Entry 8CS9 (electron microscopy, 2.74 A resolution); this record covers chains T and Z of the 18 polymer chains in the assembly.

== Chain T ==
Protein: Glycophorin-A
Organism: Homo sapiens
UniProt: P02724 (GLPA_HUMAN); residues 1-150 here = UniProt positions 1-150
Amino-acid sequence (150 residues; row label = number of the first residue in the row):
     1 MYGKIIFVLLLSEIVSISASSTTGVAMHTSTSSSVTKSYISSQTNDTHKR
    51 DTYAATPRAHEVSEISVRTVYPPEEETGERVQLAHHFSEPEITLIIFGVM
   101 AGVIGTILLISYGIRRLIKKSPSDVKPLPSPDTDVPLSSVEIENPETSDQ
Unresolved in the structure: 1-80, 118-150
UniProt features mapped onto this chain:
  - modified residue: Thr133 (Phosphothreonine), Ser138 (Phosphoserine), Ser148 (Phosphoserine)
  - glycosylation: Ser21 (O-linked (GalNAc...) serine), Thr22 (O-linked (GalNAc...) threonine), Thr23 (O-linked (GalNAc...) threonine), Thr29 (O-linked (GalNAc...) threonine), Ser30 (O-linked (GalNAc...) serine), Thr31 (O-linked (GalNAc...) threonine), Ser32 (O-linked (GalNAc...) serine), Thr36 (O-linked (GalNAc...) threonine), Ser38 (O-linked (GalNAc...) serine), Ser41 (O-linked (GalNAc...) serine), Thr44 (O-linked (GalNAc...) threonine), Asn45 (N-linked (GlcNAc...) asparagine), Thr52 (O-linked (GalNAc...) threonine), Thr56 (O-linked (GalNAc...) threonine), Ser63 (O-linked (GalNAc...) serine), Ser66 (O-linked (GalNAc...) serine), Thr69 (O-linked (GalNAc...) threonine)

== Chain Z ==
Protein: Band 3 anion transport protein
Organism: Homo sapiens
UniProt: P02730 (B3AT_HUMAN); residues 1-911 here = UniProt positions 1-911
Amino-acid sequence (911 residues; row label = number of the first residue in the row):
     1 MEELQDDYEDMMEENLEQEEYEDPDIPESQMEEPAAHDTEATATDYHTTS
    51 HPGTHKVYVELQELVMDEKNQELRWMEAARWVQLEENLGENGAWGRPHLS
   101 HLTFWSLLELRRVFTKGTVLLDLQETSLAGVANQLLDRFIFEDQIRPQDR
   151 EELLRALLLKHSHAGELEALGGVKPAVLTRSGDPSQPLLPQHSSLETQLF
   201 CEQGDGGTEGHSPSGILEKIPPDSEATLVLVGRADFLEQPVLGFVRLQEA
   251 AELEAVELPVPIRFLFVLLGPEAPHIDYTQLGRAAATLMSERVFRIDAYM
   301 AQSRGELLHSLEGFLDCSLVLPPTDAPSEQALLSLVPVQRELLRRRYQSS
   351 PAKPDSSFYKGLDLNGGPDDPLQQTGQLFGGLVRDIRRRYPYYLSDITDA
   401 FSPQVLAAVIFIYFAALSPAITFGGLLGEKTRNQMGVSELLISTAVQGIL
   451 FALLGAQPLLVVGFSGPLLVFEEAFFSFCETNGLEYIVGRVWIGFWLILL
   501 VVLVVAFEGSFLVRFISRYTQEIFSFLISLIFIYETFSKLIKIFQDHPLQ
   551 KTYNYNVLMVPKPQGPLPNTALLSLVLMAGTFFFAMMLRKFKNSSYFPGK
   601 LRRVIGDFGVPISILIMVLVDFFIQDTYTQKLSVPDGFKVSNSSARGWVI
   651 HPLGLRSEFPIWMMFASALPALLVFILIFLESQITTLIVSKPERKMVKGS
   701 GFHLDLLLVVGMGGVAALFGMPWLSATTVRSVTHANALTVMGKASTPGAA
   751 AQIQEVKEQRISGLLVAVLVGLSILMEPILSRIPLAVLFGIFLYMGVTSL
   801 SGIQLFDRILLLFKPPKYHPDVPYVKRVKTWRMHLFTGIQIICLAVLWVV
   851 KSTPASLALPFVLILTVPLRRVLLPLIFRNVELQCLDADDAKATFDEEEG
   901 RDEYDEVAMPV
Unresolved in the structure: 1-53, 182-191, 204-215, 349-370, 744-750, 891-911
UniProt features mapped onto this chain:
  - region: Glu13 to Met31 (Microbial infection: Interaction with P.falciparum (isolate K1) FBPA), Ala176 to Ser185 (Interaction with ANK1)
  - site: Lys590 (Important for anion transport), Glu681 (Important for anion-proton cotransport)
  - modified residue: Met1 (N-acetylmethionine), Tyr8 (Phosphotyrosine), Tyr21 (Phosphotyrosine), Tyr46 (Phosphotyrosine), Ser185 (Phosphoserine), Ser350 (Phosphoserine), Tyr359 (Phosphotyrosine), Tyr904 (Phosphotyrosine)
  - lipidation: Cys843 (S-palmitoyl cysteine)
  - glycosylation: Asn642 (N-linked (GlcNAc...) (complex) asparagine)
Glycans and other covalent adducts: N-acetylglucosamine (NAG) linked to Asn642
Residues lining bound ligands:
  - PIO ([(2R)-2-octanoyloxy-3-[oxidanyl-[(1R,2R,3S,4R,5R,6S)-2,3,6-tris(oxidanyl)-4,5-diphosphonooxy-cyclohexyl]oxy-phosphoryl]oxy-propyl] octanoate), molecule 1: Phe597, Pro598, Gly599, Leu601, Arg602, Arg603
  - PIO, molecule 2: Leu812, Phe813, Lys814, Pro815, Pro816, Lys817, Tyr818
From the paper describing this entry:
  - post-translational modification sites: Tyr8 (citing earlier work)

== How chain T and chain Z interact ==
Residue-residue contacts (31):
  Val81(T) with Leu655(Z); Arg656(Z)
  Gln82(T) with Leu655(Z)
  Leu83(T) with Leu655(Z), hydrogen bond (backbone-backbone); Arg656(Z); Ser657(Z); Glu658(Z)
  His85(T) with His651(Z); Leu653(Z); Gly654(Z), hydrogen bond (side chain-backbone); Ser657(Z); Glu658(Z), salt bridge
  Phe87(T) with His651(Z), hydrogen bond (backbone-side chain)
  Glu89(T) with His651(Z)
  Ile92(T) with His651(Z); Pro652(Z)
  Thr93(T) with Leu718(Z)
  Ile96(T) with Trp492(Z), hydrophobic; Phe495(Z), hydrophobic
  Met100(T) with Phe495(Z); Ile498(Z), hydrophobic; Leu499(Z), hydrophobic
  Val103(T) with Leu499(Z), hydrophobic
  Ile104(T) with Leu499(Z), hydrophobic; Val502(Z), hydrophobic; Leu503(Z), hydrophobic
  Ile107(T) with Leu503(Z), hydrophobic; Phe507(Z), hydrophobic
  Leu108(T) with Leu378(Z), hydrophobic; Phe507(Z), hydrophobic
  Ser111(T) with Phe507(Z)
Other interface residues (no listed pair), chain T (17 interface residues in all): Ser88, Phe97
Other interface residues (no listed pair), chain Z (20 interface residues in all): Phe379, Ala506, Val649

== In short ==
17 residues of chain T face 20 of chain Z across their interface, with 3 hydrogen bonds and 1 salt bridge.
Polar contacts include His85(T)-Glu658(Z), His85(T)-Gly654(Z) and Phe87(T)-His651(Z). Chain Z binds compound
PIO. Covalently linked N-acetylglucosamine: at Asn642(Z). The paper reports a modification site at Tyr8(Z).
Chain T is Glycophorin-A and chain Z is Band 3 anion transport protein, both from Homo sapiens; the structure,
Composite reconstruction of Class 1 of the erythrocyte ankyrin-1 complex, was determined by electron
microscopy, deposited together with 7UZ3, 7UZQ, 7UZU, 7V07, 7V0K, 7V0M and 10 further entries.
